9E2G - chains 1F and GB of the 415 polymer chains in the assembly; structure by electron microscopy, 2.80 A resolution.

Chain 1F:
Name: T. brucei spp.-specific protein
From: Trypanosoma brucei brucei TREU927
UniProtKB: Q38EE4 (Q38EE4_TRYB2); residue numbers follow UniProt; this construct covers 1-254
Sequence (254 residues; row label = number of the first residue in the row):
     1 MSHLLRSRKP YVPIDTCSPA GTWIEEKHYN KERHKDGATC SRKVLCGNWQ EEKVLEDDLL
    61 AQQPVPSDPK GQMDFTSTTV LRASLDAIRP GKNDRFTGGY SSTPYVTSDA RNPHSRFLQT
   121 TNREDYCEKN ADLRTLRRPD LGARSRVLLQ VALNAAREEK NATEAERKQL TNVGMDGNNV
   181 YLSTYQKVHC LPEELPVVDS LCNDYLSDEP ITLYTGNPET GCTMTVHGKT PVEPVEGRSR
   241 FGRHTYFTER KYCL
Not modelled in the structure: 1-8, 66-77

Chain GB:
Name: Tubulin beta chain
From: Trypanosoma brucei brucei TREU927
UniProtKB: Q4GYY6 (Q4GYY6_TRYB2); numbering as in UniProt (aligned over 1-442)
Sequence (442 residues; row label = number of the first residue in the row):
     1 MREIVCVQAG QCGNQIGSKF WEVISDEHGV DPTGTYQGDS DLQLERINVY FDEATGGRYV
    61 PRSVLIDLEP GTMDSVRAGP YGQIFRPDNF IFGQSGAGNN WAKGHYTEGA ELIDSVLDVC
   121 CKEAESCDCL QGFQICHSLG GGTGSGMGTL LISKLREQYP DRIMMTFSII PSPKVSDTVV
   181 EPYNTTLSVH QLVENSDESM CIDNEALYDI CFRTLKLTTP TFGDLNHLVS AVVSGVTCCL
   241 RFPGQLNSDL RKLAVNLVPF PRLHFFMMGF APLTSRGSQQ YRGLSVPELT QQMFDAKNMM
   301 QAADPRHGRY LTASALFRGR MSTKEVDEQM LNVQNKNSSY FIEWIPNNIK SSVCDIPPKG
   361 LKMAVTFIGN NTCIQEMFRR VGEQFTLMFR RKAFLHWYTG EGMDEMEFTE AESNMNDLVS
   421 EYQQYQDATI EEEGEFDEEE QY
Not modelled in the structure: 1, 432-442

Interface between chain 1F and chain GB:
Residue-residue contacts - 61 pairs, chain 1F then chain GB:
  Ile-14(1F) / Phe-212(GB)
  Thr-22(1F) / Asp-209(GB)
  Thr-22(1F) / Phe-212(GB)
  Trp-23(1F) / Phe-212(GB)  hydrophobic
  Ile-24(1F) / Phe-212(GB)  hydrophobic
  Ile-24(1F) / Leu-217(GB)
  Ile-24(1F) / Thr-218(GB)
  Lys-27(1F) / Thr-218(GB)
  Glu-51(1F) / Lys-216(GB)
  Glu-51(1F) / Ser-275(GB)  hydrogen bond
  Glu-51(1F) / Gly-277(GB)
  Glu-52(1F) / Thr-218(GB)  hydrogen bond
  Asp-58(1F) / Arg-276(GB)  salt bridge
  Gly-99(1F) / Thr-221(GB)
  Gly-99(1F) / Gly-223(GB)
  Tyr-100(1F) / Thr-221(GB)
  Ser-101(1F) / Thr-221(GB)
  Ser-101(1F) / Gly-223(GB)
  Ser-101(1F) / Asp-224(GB)
  Ser-102(1F) / Thr-219(GB)
  Ser-102(1F) / Thr-221(GB)
  Ser-102(1F) / Asp-224(GB)  hydrogen bond (backbone-side chain)
  Thr-103(1F) / Leu-217(GB)
  Tyr-105(1F) / Arg-276(GB)
  Val-106(1F) / Leu-215(GB)  hydrophobic
  Val-106(1F) / His-227(GB)
  Val-106(1F) / Leu-228(GB)  hydrophobic
  Thr-107(1F) / His-227(GB)  hydrogen bond
  Thr-107(1F) / Phe-270(GB)
  Thr-107(1F) / Leu-361(GB)
  Ser-108(1F) / Gly-360(GB)
  Asp-109(1F) / Gln-279(GB)  hydrogen bond
  Asp-109(1F) / Gly-360(GB)  hydrogen bond (backbone-backbone)
  Ala-110(1F) / Arg-276(GB)
  Ala-110(1F) / Gln-279(GB)
  Arg-111(1F) / Gln-279(GB)  hydrogen bond (side chain-backbone)
  Arg-111(1F) / Gln-280(GB)  hydrogen bond (side chain-backbone)
  Arg-111(1F) / Arg-282(GB)
  Asn-112(1F) / Lys-362(GB)  hydrogen bond
  Ser-115(1F) / Lys-359(GB)
  Ser-115(1F) / Gly-360(GB)  hydrogen bond (backbone-backbone)
  Arg-116(1F) / Asp-26(GB)  hydrogen bond (side chain-backbone)
  Arg-116(1F) / Glu-27(GB)
  Arg-116(1F) / Gln-43(GB)
  Arg-116(1F) / Lys-359(GB)
  Phe-117(1F) / Ile-356(GB)
  Phe-117(1F) / Leu-361(GB)
  Phe-117(1F) / Lys-362(GB)
  Leu-118(1F) / Asp-39(GB)
  Leu-118(1F) / Ser-40(GB)
  Leu-118(1F) / Leu-42(GB)
  Leu-118(1F) / Gln-43(GB)
  Leu-118(1F) / Ile-356(GB)  hydrophobic
  Gln-119(1F) / Arg-320(GB)  hydrogen bond (backbone-side chain)
  Gln-119(1F) / Ile-356(GB)
  Thr-120(1F) / Leu-42(GB)
  Thr-120(1F) / Pro-243(GB)
  Thr-120(1F) / Asp-355(GB)
  Thr-121(1F) / Gln-245(GB)
  Thr-121(1F) / Arg-320(GB)
  Thr-121(1F) / Asp-355(GB)  hydrogen bond (backbone-side chain)
Interface residues without a listed pair, chain 1F (34 interface residues in all): Gly-21, Asn-48, Val-54, Val-80, His-114, Glu-124
Interface residues without a listed pair, chain GB (42 interface residues in all): Lys-19, Gly-29, Pro-80, Arg-213, Ala-231, Leu-273, Gly-283, Pro-357

Overview:
34 residues of chain 1F and 42 residues of chain GB are in contact, with 13 hydrogen bonds and 1 salt bridge.
Among the polar pairs are Asp-58(1F)/Arg-276(GB), Glu-51(1F)/Ser-275(GB) and Glu-52(1F)/Thr-218(GB).
Chain 1F is T. brucei spp.-specific protein and chain GB is Tubulin beta chain, both from Trypanosoma brucei
brucei TREU927; the structure, Cryo-EM structure of 48 nm repeat of microtubule doublet from T. brucei
flagellum, was determined by electron microscopy.
